8ECC - chains A and I of the 6 polymer chains in the assembly; structure by X-ray diffraction, 2.44 A resolution.

== Chain A ==
Protein: Cyclic GMP-AMP synthase
Source organism: Mus musculus
Notes: EC 2.7.7.86
UniProtKB: Q8C6L5 (CGAS_MOUSE); residue numbers follow UniProt; this construct covers 147-507
Chain sequence (364 residues; row label = number of the first residue in the row):
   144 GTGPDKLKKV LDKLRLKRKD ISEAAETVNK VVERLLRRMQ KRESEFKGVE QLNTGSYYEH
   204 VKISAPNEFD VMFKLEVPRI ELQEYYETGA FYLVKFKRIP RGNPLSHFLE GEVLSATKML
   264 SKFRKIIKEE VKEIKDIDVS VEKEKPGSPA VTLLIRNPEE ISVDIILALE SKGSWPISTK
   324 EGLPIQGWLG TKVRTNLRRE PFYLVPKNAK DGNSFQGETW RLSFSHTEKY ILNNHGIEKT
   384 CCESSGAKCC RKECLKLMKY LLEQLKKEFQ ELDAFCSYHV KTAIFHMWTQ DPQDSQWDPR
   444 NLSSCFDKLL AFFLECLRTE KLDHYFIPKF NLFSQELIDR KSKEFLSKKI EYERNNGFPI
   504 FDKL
Not modelled in the structure: 144-148, 239-244, 353-358, 507
Sequence notes: expression tag (144-146)
Curated features (UniProtKB/Swiss-Prot):
  - region: Lys-372 to Lys-395 (DNA-binding)
  - motif: Leu-154 to Leu-159 (Nuclear export signal), Asp-281 to Ser-291 (Nuclear localization signal)
  - binding site (GTP): Thr-197, Asp-307, Arg-364 to Glu-371
  - binding site (ATP): Ser-199, Glu-371, Lys-402, Ser-420 to Lys-424
  - binding site (Mg(2+)): Glu-211, Asp-213, Asp-307
  - binding site (2',3'-cGAMP): Asp-213, Gly-290, Asp-307, Lys-350, Arg-364 to Ser-366
  - binding site (Zn(2+)): His-378, Cys-384, Cys-385, Cys-392
  - site: Arg-241 (Arginine-anchor), Asp-307, Ile-308 (Cleavage)
  - modified residue: Lys-156 (N6-lactoyllysine), Glu-176 (PolyADP-ribosyl glutamic acid), Ser-199 (Phosphoserine), Tyr-201 (Phosphotyrosine), Glu-272 (5-glutamyl polyglutamate), Ser-291 (Phosphoserine), Glu-302 (5-glutamyl glutamate), Lys-372 (N6-acetyllysine), Lys-382 (N6-acetyllysine), Lys-402 (N6-acetyllysine), Ser-420 (Phosphoserine), Lys-491 (N6-methyllysine)
  - lipidation (S-palmitoyl cysteine): Cys-392, Cys-393, Cys-459
  - cross-link (Glycyl lysine isopeptide (Lys-Gly)): Lys-217 (interchain with G-Cter in SUMO), Lys-271 (interchain with G-Cter in ubiquitin), Lys-335 (interchain with G-Cter in SUMO), Lys-372 (interchain with G-Cter in SUMO), Lys-382 (interchain with G-Cter in SUMO), Lys-399 (interchain with G-Cter in ubiquitin), Lys-402 (interchain with G-Cter in ubiquitin), Lys-409 (interchain with G-Cter in ubiquitin), Lys-410 (interchain with G-Cter in ubiquitin), Lys-464 (interchain with G-Cter in SUMO)
Metal / ion sites: Mg2+: Ser-199, Glu-211, Asp-213 (together with ATP); Zn2+: His-378, Cys-384, Cys-385, Cys-392
Ligand contacts: ATP (adenosine-5'-triphosphate): Gly-198, Ser-199, Glu-202, Lys-205, Glu-211, Asp-213, Arg-364, Ser-368, Glu-371, Lys-402, Glu-406, Ser-420, Tyr-421, Lys-424, His-467

== Chain I ==
Molecule: Palindromic DNA18
Sequence (18 nucleotides; numbered 1 to 18; the number before each row is that of its first residue):
     1 ATCTGTACAT GTACAGAT

== How chain A and chain I interact ==
Contacting residue pairs (5; chain A residue first):
  Thr-334(A) with DA9(I), phosphate contact
  Lys-335(A) with DA9(I), phosphate contact; DT10(I), salt bridge to the phosphate
  Thr-338(A) with DC8(I), hydrogen bond to the phosphate; DA9(I), hydrogen bond to the phosphate
Also at the interface, not in a pair above, chain A (5 interface residues in all): Ser-317, Arg-342
Also at the interface, not in a pair above, chain I (4 interface residues in all): DA7

== Summary ==
Chain A and chain I form an interface of 5 and 4 residues respectively, with 2 hydrogen bonds and 1 salt
bridge. Polar pairs include Thr-338(A)/DC8(I), Thr-338(A)/DA9(I) and Lys-335(A)/DT10(I). Chain A binds ATP.
Chain A is Cyclic GMP-AMP synthase (Mus musculus) and chain I is Palindromic DNA18; the structure, Structure
of Ternary Complex of cGAS with dsDNA and Bound 5-pppI(2,5)pA, was determined by X-ray diffraction.
